9NLV - chains C and I of the 12 polymer chains in the assembly; structure by electron microscopy, 2.60 A resolution.

Chain C:
Molecule: RNA-dependent DNA polymerase
Source organism: Escherichia coli
Reference sequence: A0A6D0I497 (A0A6D0I497_ECOLX); residues 1-499 here = UniProt positions 1-499
Sequence (499 residues; each row starts with the number of its first residue):
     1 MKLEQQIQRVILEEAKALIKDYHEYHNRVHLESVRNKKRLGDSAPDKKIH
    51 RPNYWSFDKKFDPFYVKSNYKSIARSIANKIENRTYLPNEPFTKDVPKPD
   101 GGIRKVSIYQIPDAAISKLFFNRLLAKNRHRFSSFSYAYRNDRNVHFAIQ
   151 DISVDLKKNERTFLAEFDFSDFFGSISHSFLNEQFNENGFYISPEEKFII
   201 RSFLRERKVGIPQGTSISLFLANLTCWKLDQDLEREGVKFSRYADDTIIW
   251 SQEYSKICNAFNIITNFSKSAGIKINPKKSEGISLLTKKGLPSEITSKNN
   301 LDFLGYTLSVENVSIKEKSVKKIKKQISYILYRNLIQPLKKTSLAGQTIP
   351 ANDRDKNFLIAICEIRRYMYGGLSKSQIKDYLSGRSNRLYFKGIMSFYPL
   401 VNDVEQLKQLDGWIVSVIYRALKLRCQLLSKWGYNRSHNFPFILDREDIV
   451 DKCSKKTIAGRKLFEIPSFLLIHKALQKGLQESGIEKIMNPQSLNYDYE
Unresolved in the structure: 493-499
What the authors report for this chain:
  - mutagenesis - Y496F/Y498F: decreased catalytic activity
  - catalytic residues: Tyr496, Tyr498

Chain I:
Molecule: 147-nt RNA strand
Source organism: Salmonella enterica
Sequence (147 nucleotides; numbered 1 to 147; the number before each row is that of its first residue):
     1 AUUCUCUCAUAGGGAUAACGGUGUGGCCUUCUACCUGUUAGAAAUAAUGG
    51 GUCUUCAGUUGUAAUUCGUUGCAACUGACGGGGGGGUGGUGUCAAAGCCG
   101 UUUCAACCAAGUGGUAACUUACUUUUACUUGGGUUUAUACCGUGGAA
What the authors report for this chain:
  - specificity-determining residues: U123 to U126

Interface between chain C and chain I:
Contacting residue pairs - 109 pairs, chain C then chain I:
  Tyr22(C) with G142(I), sugar contact
  His23(C) with G20(I), hydrogen bond to the sugar; G21(I), sugar contact
  Tyr25(C) with U120(I), hydrogen bond to the base
  His26(C) with G20(I), base contact; C141(I), hydrogen bond to the sugar; G142(I), sugar contact
  Asn27(C) with G21(I), base contact; U22(I), sugar contact; C141(I), base contact
  Val29(C) with U120(I), base contact
  His30(C) with C140(I), sugar contact; C141(I), sugar contact
  Lys47(C) with C141(I), phosphate contact; G142(I), salt bridge to the phosphate
  Lys48(C) with U120(I), hydrogen bond to the base
  His50(C) with U120(I), hydrogen bond to the base
  Arg51(C) with U2(I), base contact
  Lys59(C) with G12(I), salt bridge to the phosphate
  Lys60(C) with U10(I), phosphate contact; A11(I), phosphate contact
  Phe64(C) with U2(I), stacking on the base
  Tyr65(C) with A11(I), hydrogen bond to the phosphate
  Lys67(C) with U3(I), salt bridge to the phosphate
  Ser68(C) with U2(I), sugar contact
  Asn69(C) with A11(I), hydrogen bond to the base
  Ser72(C) with U7(I), base contact; A9(I), hydrogen bond to the sugar; A11(I), hydrogen bond to the base
  Ile73(C) with U10(I), sugar contact
  Arg75(C) with A9(I), sugar contact
  Ser76(C) with U10(I), hydrogen bond to the phosphate
  Ile77(C) with U10(I), base contact
  Lys80(C) with U10(I), base contact
  Tyr86(C) with U10(I), base contact
  Asp100(C) with U124(I), base contact
  Gly101(C) with U124(I), base contact
  Gly102(C) with U124(I), base contact
  Tyr243(C) with U125(I), sugar contact
  Leu304(C) with U125(I), base contact; U126(I), base contact
  Gly305(C) with U126(I), hydrogen bond to the base
  Lys316(C) with U126(I), hydrogen bond to the base
  Lys321(C) with C108(I), hydrogen bond to the sugar
  Lys322(C) with U126(I), hydrogen bond to the base
  Lys325(C) with C118(I), hydrogen bond to the base; U119(I), hydrogen bond to the base
  Gln326(C) with U119(I), base contact
  Ser328(C) with C107(I), sugar contact
  Tyr329(C) with C118(I), base contact; U119(I), stacking on the base
  Tyr332(C) with A106(I), base contact; C118(I), hydrogen bond to the phosphate
  Ile336(C) with A106(I), base contact
  Gln337(C) with C118(I), hydrogen bond to the phosphate; U119(I), hydrogen bond to the phosphate
  Lys340(C) with A117(I), phosphate contact
  Arg367(C) with U129(I), hydrogen bond to the base; U130(I), base contact
  Gly371(C) with U129(I), base contact; U130(I), base contact
  Lys375(C) with G80(I), hydrogen bond to the base
  Lys379(C) with U54(I), hydrogen bond to the sugar
  Asp380(C) with U54(I), hydrogen bond to the base
  Ser383(C) with U54(I), hydrogen bond to the base
  Arg385(C) with U32(I), sugar contact; A33(I), sugar contact; C53(I), hydrogen bond to the base; U54(I), hydrogen bond to the base
  Ser386(C) with C31(I), base contact; U32(I), base contact
  Asn387(C) with C31(I), base contact
  Arg388(C) with U30(I), hydrogen bond to the sugar; C31(I), hydrogen bond to the base; G131(I), sugar contact
  Tyr390(C) with U130(I), hydrogen bond to the sugar
  Lys392(C) with C128(I), base contact; U129(I), base contact
  Ile394(C) with C128(I), base contact
  Phe397(C) with A127(I), stacking on the base; C128(I), base contact
  Tyr398(C) with A127(I), hydrogen bond to the base
  Lys408(C) with G80(I), sugar contact
  Gln409(C) with G81(I), sugar contact
  Asp411(C) with G80(I), base contact
  Gly412(C) with G80(I), phosphate contact; G81(I), base contact
  Trp413(C) with G81(I), base contact; C107(I), sugar contact; C108(I), phosphate contact
  Val415(C) with G80(I), base contact
  Ser416(C) with G81(I), hydrogen bond to the base
  Val417(C) with A106(I), sugar contact; C107(I), sugar contact
  Arg420(C) with G81(I), hydrogen bond to the base; G82(I), base contact; A105(I), base contact; A106(I), sugar contact; C107(I), salt bridge to the phosphate
  Lys423(C) with C104(I), salt bridge to the phosphate
  Leu424(C) with A106(I), sugar contact
  Gln427(C) with A105(I), phosphate contact
  Arg446(C) with G81(I), salt bridge to the phosphate
  Val450(C) with G80(I), base contact
  Ile466(C) with G80(I), base contact
  Pro467(C) with G80(I), hydrogen bond to the base
  Ser468(C) with G80(I), base contact
  Lys474(C) with U55(I), base contact
  Gln492(C) with A127(I), sugar contact
Also at the interface, not in a pair above, chain C (93 interface residues in all): Asn89, Lys98, Pro99, Val145, Asp246, Lys324, Arg333, Tyr368, Gly372, Ser376, Leu382, Gly393, Ile414, Ala421, Thr457, Lys462, Leu470
Also at the interface, not in a pair above, chain I (46 interface residues in all): G51, U52, C79, A121, U123, U143

Overview:
The interface between chain C and chain I involves 93 residues on one side and 46 on the other; the contacts
include 33 hydrogen bonds, 6 salt bridges and 3 aromatic stacking contacts. Among the polar pairs are
Tyr25(C)-U120(I), Lys48(C)-U120(I) and His50(C)-U120(I). The paper reports catalytic residues Tyr496(C) and
Tyr498(C); Y496F/Y498F of chain C reduce catalytic activity.
Here chain C is RNA-dependent DNA polymerase (Escherichia coli) and chain I is a 147-nt RNA strand (Salmonella
enterica). Entry 9NLV (Cryo-EM structure of hexameric SenDRT9 RT-ncRNA complex) was determined by electron
microscopy (same publication as 9NLX).
